PDB entry 2C8N | X-ray diffraction, 2.90 A resolution | chain A

Chain A:
Protein: Alpha-L-arabinofuranosidase
Source organism: Clostridium thermocellum
Notes: EC 3.2.1.55
Reference sequence: Q4CJG5 (Q4CJG5_CLOTM); residue numbers follow UniProt; this construct covers 1-503
Amino-acid sequence (513 residues; numbered -9 to 503; the number before each row is that of its first residue; numbers below 1 keep their minus sign (Met-9 is residue -9)):
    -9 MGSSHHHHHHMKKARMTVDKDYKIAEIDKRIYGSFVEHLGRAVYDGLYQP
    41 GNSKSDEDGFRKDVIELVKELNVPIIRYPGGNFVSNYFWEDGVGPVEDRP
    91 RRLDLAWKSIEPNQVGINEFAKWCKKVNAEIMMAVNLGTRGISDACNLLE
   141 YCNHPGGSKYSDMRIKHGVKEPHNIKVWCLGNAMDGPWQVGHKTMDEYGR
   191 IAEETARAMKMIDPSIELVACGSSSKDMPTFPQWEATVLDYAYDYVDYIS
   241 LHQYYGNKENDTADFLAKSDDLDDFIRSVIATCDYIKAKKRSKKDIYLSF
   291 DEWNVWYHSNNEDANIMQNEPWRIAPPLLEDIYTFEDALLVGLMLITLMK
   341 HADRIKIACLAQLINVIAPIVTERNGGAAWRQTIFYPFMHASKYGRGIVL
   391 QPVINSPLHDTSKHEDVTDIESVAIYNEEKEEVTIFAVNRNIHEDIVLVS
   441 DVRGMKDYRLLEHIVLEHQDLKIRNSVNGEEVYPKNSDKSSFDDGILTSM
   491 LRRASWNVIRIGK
Unresolved in the structure: -9 to 1, 503
Differences from the reference sequence: engineered mutation Ala173 (Glu in Q4CJG5)
From the paper describing this entry:
  - catalytic residues: Glu292
  - binding site for alpha-L-arabinofuranose: Glu27, Asn72, Asn172, Tyr244, Gln352
  - binding site for alpha-D-xylopyranose: Trp178
  - conformationally variable residues (loop rearrangement, side-chain flip): Gly176 to Gln179
  - specificity-determining residues: Trp178
  - mutagenesis - E173A: abolished catalytic activity on AX2
  - mutagenesis - E173A: abolished catalytic activity on A3

Overview:
From the paper: the catalytic residue Glu292; E173A abolishes catalytic activity on AX2.
Chain A is Alpha-L-arabinofuranosidase (Clostridium thermocellum); the structure, The Structure of a family 51
arabinofuranosidase, Araf51, from Clostridium thermocellum in complex with 1,3-linked arabinoside ..., was
determined by X-ray diffraction.
